Entry 6VEJ (electron microscopy, 4.50 A resolution (low resolution: residue-level contacts below are approximate; hydrogen-bond / salt-bridge calls are withheld)); this record covers chains B and C of the 6 polymer chains in the assembly.

[Chain B (and C)]
Name: Probable Resistance-Nodulation-Cell Division (RND) efflux transporter
Source organism: Pseudomonas aeruginosa
Notes: chain C of this document is another copy of the same molecule, construct and numbering; everything in this record applies to it too
Amino-acid sequence (1022 residues; each row starts with the number of its first residue):
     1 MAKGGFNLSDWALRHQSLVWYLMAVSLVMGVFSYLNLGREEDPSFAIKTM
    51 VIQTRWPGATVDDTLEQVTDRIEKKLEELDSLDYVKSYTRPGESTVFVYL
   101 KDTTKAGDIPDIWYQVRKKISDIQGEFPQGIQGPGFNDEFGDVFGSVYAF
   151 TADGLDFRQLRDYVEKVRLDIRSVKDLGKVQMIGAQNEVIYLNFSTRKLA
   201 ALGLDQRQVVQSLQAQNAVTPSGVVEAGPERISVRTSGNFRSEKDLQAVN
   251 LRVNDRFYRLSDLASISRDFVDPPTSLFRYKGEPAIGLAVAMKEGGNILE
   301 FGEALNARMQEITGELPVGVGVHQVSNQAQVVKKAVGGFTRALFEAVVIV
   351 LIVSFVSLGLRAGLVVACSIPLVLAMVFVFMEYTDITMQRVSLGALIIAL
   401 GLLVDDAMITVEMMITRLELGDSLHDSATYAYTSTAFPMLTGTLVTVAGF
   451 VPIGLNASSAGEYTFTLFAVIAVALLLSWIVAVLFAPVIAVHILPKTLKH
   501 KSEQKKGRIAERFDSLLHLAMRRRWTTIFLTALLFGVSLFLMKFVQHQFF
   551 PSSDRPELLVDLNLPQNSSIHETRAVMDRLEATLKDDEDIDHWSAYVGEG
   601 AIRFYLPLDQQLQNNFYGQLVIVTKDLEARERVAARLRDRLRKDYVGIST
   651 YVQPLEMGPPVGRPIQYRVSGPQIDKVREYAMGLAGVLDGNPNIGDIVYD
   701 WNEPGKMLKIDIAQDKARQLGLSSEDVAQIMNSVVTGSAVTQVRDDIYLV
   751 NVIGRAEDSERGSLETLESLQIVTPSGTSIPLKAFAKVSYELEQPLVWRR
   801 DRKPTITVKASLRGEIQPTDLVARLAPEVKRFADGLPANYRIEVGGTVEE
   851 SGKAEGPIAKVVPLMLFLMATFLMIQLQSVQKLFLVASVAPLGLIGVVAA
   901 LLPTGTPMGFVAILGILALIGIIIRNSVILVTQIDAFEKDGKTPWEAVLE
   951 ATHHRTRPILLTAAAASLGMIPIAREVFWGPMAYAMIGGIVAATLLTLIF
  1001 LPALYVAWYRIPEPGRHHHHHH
Ligand contacts: dodecyl-alpha-D-maltoside (LMU): Ile386, Phe465, Leu864
Reported in the primary citation:
  - mutagenesis - Q181A (8-fold), R603A (2 to 4 fold), V698R (8-fold): decreased growth in response to triclosan
  - mutagenesis - Q181A, G598V, V698R: abolished growth in response to SDS
  - mutagenesis - S276A: decreased growth in response to SDS
  - mutagenesis - S276A: unchanged growth in response to triclosan
  - catalytic residues: Asp405, Asp406, Arg925, Arg955, Thr962 (by similarity / conservation)
  - mutagenesis - G598V: abolished growth in response to triclosan

[How chain B and chain C interact]
Pairs across the interface - 73 pairs, chain B then chain C:
  Ser17(B) with Gln878(C)
  Leu18(B) with Met874(C); Leu877(C); Gln878(C)
  Trp20(B) with His1021(C)
  Tyr21(B) with Thr871(C); Met874(C)
  Leu22(B) with Thr871(C)
  Val25(B) with Thr871(C)
  Tyr114(B) with Tyr114(C)
  Asn137(B) with Lys118(C)
  Asp138(B) with Lys118(C)
  Phe140(B) with Lys119(C)
  Glu165(B) with Lys74(C)
  Leu169(B) with Arg802(C)
  Arg172(B) with Glu77(C)
  Lys179(B) with Glu78(C)
  Ser212(B) with Glu725(C)
  Gln216(B) with Ser724(C); Glu725(C); Ala728(C)
  Val219(B) with Ala728(C)
  Thr220(B) with Pro57(C); Gly58(C)
  Ser222(B) with Ala59(C); Thr60(C)
  Val225(B) with Val735(C)
  Glu226(B) with Pro273(C)
  Ala227(B) with Gly762(C); Ser763(C)
  Pro229(B) with Ser568(C); Ser569(C); Glu572(C)
  Glu230(B) with Asn567(C); Ser568(C); Lys706(C)
  Arg231(B) with Asn567(C); Ser568(C); Asn615(C)
  Ile232(B) with Lys706(C); Leu708(C)
  Ser233(B) with Met707(C); Leu708(C)
  Val234(B) with Leu708(C); Val735(C)
  Arg235(B) with Thr60(C); Met707(C); Leu708(C); Lys709(C); Ile710(C)
  Thr236(B) with Ile710(C); Met731(C)
  Ser237(B) with Lys709(C); Ile710(C); Asp711(C)
  Val249(B) with Ser724(C); Glu725(C)
  Asn250(B) with Gln714(C); Arg718(C); Ser723(C); Glu725(C)
  Leu251(B) with Ser723(C)
  Phe257(B) with Arg718(C)
  Arg259(B) with Arg718(C)
  Lys293(B) with Asp80(C); Ser81(C)
  Glu294(B) with Asp80(C)
  His492(B) with His1020(C)
  Arg744(B) with Asp63(C)
  Asp746(B) with Gln67(C)
  Ile747(B) with Glu66(C); Gln67(C)
  Tyr748(B) with Gln67(C)
Other interface residues (no listed pair), chain B (55 interface residues in all): Asn7, His15, Arg117, Arg168, Gly178, Leu213, Gly223, Val224, Gly228, Arg241, Arg252, Leu749
Other interface residues (no listed pair), chain C (61 interface residues in all): Lys3, Trp56, Asp70, Arg71, Leu79, Leu82, Pro91, Gln115, Glu126, Pro128, Arg207, Asn732, Leu764, Glu793, Asp801, Ala870, Leu883

[Overview]
The interface between chain B and chain C involves 55 residues on one side and 61 on the other. Bound to chain
B: dodecyl-alpha-D-maltoside. The paper reports catalytic residues Asp405(B), Asp406(B) and Arg925(B) among
others; Q181A, R603A and V698R of chain B reduce growth in response to triclosan; 5 substitutions were tested
in all.
Chain B and chain C are both Probable Resistance-Nodulation-Cell Division (RND) efflux transporter
(Pseudomonas aeruginosa); the structure, TriABC transporter from Pseudomonas aeruginosa, was determined by
electron microscopy.
